PDB entry 1MG0 | X-ray diffraction, 1.80 A resolution | chains A and B

== Chain A (and B) ==
Protein: Alcohol Dehydrogenase E chain
From: Equus caballus
Notes: EC 1.1.1.1; chain B of this document is another copy of the same molecule, construct and numbering; everything in this record applies to it too
Reference sequence: P00327 (ADHE_HORSE); residues 1-374 here = UniProt positions 1-374
Sequence (374 residues; each row starts with the number of its first residue):
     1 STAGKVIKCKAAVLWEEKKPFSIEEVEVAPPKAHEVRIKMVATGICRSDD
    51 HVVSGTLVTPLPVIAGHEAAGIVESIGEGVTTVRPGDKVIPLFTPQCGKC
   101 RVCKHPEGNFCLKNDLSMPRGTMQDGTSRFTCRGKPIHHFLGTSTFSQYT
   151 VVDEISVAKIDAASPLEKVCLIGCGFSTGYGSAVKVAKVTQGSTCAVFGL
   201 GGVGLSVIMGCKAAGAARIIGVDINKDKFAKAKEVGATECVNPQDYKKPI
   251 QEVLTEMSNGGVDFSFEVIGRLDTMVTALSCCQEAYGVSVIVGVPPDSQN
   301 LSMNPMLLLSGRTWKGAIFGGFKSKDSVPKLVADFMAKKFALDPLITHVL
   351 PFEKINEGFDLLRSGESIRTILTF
Bound ions: Zn2+ site 1: Cys-46, His-67, Cys-174 (together with 2,3-difluorobenzyl alcohol); Zn2+ site 2: Cys-97, Cys-100, Cys-103, Cys-111
Residues lining bound ligands:
  - 2,3-difluorobenzyl alcohol (DFB): Cys-46, Ser-48, Leu-57, His-67, Phe-93, Leu-116, Phe-140, Leu-141, Cys-174, Val-294, Ile-318
  - NAD (nicotinamide-adenine-dinucleotide): Cys-46, Arg-47, Ser-48, His-51, Phe-93, Cys-174, Thr-178, Gly-199, Leu-200, Gly-201, Gly-202, Val-203, Gly-204, Val-222, Asp-223, Ile-224, Asn-225, Lys-228, Val-268, Ile-269, Gly-270, Arg-271, Thr-274, Val-292, Gly-293, Val-294, Ala-317, Ile-318, Phe-319, Leu-362, Arg-369
From the paper describing this entry:
  - binding site for 2,3-difluorobenzyl alcohol: Ser-48, Leu-57, His-67, Phe-93, Leu-116, Leu-141, Val-294, Leu-309, Ile-318
  - catalytic residues: Phe-93 (proposed by the authors, not directly observed)
  - mutagenesis - F93A (7.4-fold): decreased catalytic activity on benzyl alcohol oxidation
  - mutagenesis - F93A (130-fold): decreased catalytic activity
  - mutagenesis - F93A (8-fold): decreased binding to benzyl alcohol
  - mutagenesis - F93A: decreased binding to benzaldehyde
  - mutagenesis - F93A (10-fold): increased binding to NADH

== Chain A / chain B interface ==
Contacting residue pairs (78; chain A residue first):
  Arg-101(A) with Ser-258(B), hydrogen bond (side chain-backbone); Asn-259(B), hydrogen bond (side chain-backbone); Gly-260(B); Gly-261(B), hydrogen bond (side chain-backbone); Gln-283(B); Tyr-286(B), hydrogen bond
  Val-102(A) with Gln-283(B); Ala-285(B), hydrophobic
  His-105(A) with Tyr-286(B)
  Phe-110(A) with Glu-284(B); Ala-285(B), hydrophobic; Ser-310(B)
  Leu-112(A) with Glu-284(B)
  Ser-117(A) with Glu-284(B)
  Ser-258(A) with Arg-101(B), hydrogen bond (backbone-side chain)
  Asn-259(A) with Arg-101(B), hydrogen bond (backbone-side chain)
  Gly-260(A) with Arg-101(B)
  Gly-261(A) with Arg-101(B), hydrogen bond (backbone-side chain)
  Leu-272(A) with Pro-305(B), hydrophobic
  Met-275(A) with Pro-305(B), hydrophobic
  Gln-283(A) with Arg-101(B); Val-102(B)
  Glu-284(A) with Phe-110(B); Leu-112(B); Ser-117(B)
  Ala-285(A) with Val-102(B), hydrophobic; Phe-110(B), hydrophobic
  Tyr-286(A) with Arg-101(B), hydrogen bond; His-105(B)
  Ile-291(A) with Leu-308(B), hydrophobic; Leu-309(B)
  Val-292(A) with Leu-309(B)
  Gly-293(A) with Leu-309(B)
  Pro-295(A) with Pro-305(B), hydrophobic
  Gln-299(A) with Pro-305(B)
  Asn-300(A) with Ser-302(B), hydrogen bond; Met-303(B); Asn-304(B)
  Leu-301(A) with Leu-301(B); Ser-302(B); Met-303(B), hydrogen bond (backbone-backbone)
  Ser-302(A) with Asn-300(B), hydrogen bond; Leu-301(B)
  Met-303(A) with Asn-300(B); Leu-301(B), hydrogen bond (backbone-backbone)
  Asn-304(A) with Asn-300(B)
  Pro-305(A) with Leu-272(B), hydrophobic; Met-275(B), hydrophobic; Pro-295(B), hydrophobic; Gln-299(B); Leu-301(B), hydrophobic
  Leu-308(A) with Ile-291(B), hydrophobic; Trp-314(B), hydrophobic; Gly-316(B), hydrogen bond (backbone-backbone)
  Leu-309(A) with Ile-291(B); Val-292(B); Gly-293(B); Gly-316(B); Ala-317(B), hydrogen bond (backbone-backbone); Ile-318(B), hydrogen bond (backbone-backbone)
  Ser-310(A) with Phe-110(B)
  Gly-311(A) with Gly-316(B)
  Arg-312(A) with Lys-315(B); Gly-316(B)
  Thr-313(A) with Thr-313(B); Trp-314(B); Lys-315(B)
  Trp-314(A) with Leu-308(B), hydrophobic; Thr-313(B); Trp-314(B), hydrogen bond (backbone-backbone)
  Lys-315(A) with Arg-312(B); Thr-313(B)
  Gly-316(A) with Leu-308(B), hydrogen bond (backbone-backbone); Leu-309(B); Gly-311(B); Arg-312(B)
  Ala-317(A) with Leu-309(B), hydrogen bond (backbone-backbone)
  Ile-318(A) with Leu-309(B), hydrogen bond (backbone-backbone)
Other interface residues (no listed pair), chain A (42 interface residues in all): Gly-108, Leu-116, Val-294, Ser-298
Other interface residues (no listed pair), chain B (41 interface residues in all): Gly-108, Val-294, Met-306

== Summary ==
42 residues of chain A and 41 residues of chain B are in contact; the contacts include 19 hydrogen bonds.
Among the polar pairs are Arg-101(A)/Ser-258(B), Arg-101(A)/Asn-259(B) and Arg-101(A)/Gly-261(B). Ligands of
chain A: NAD and 2,3-difluorobenzyl alcohol. The paper reports the catalytic residue Phe-93(A); F93A of chain
A reduces catalytic activity on benzyl alcohol oxidation.
Chain A and chain B are both Alcohol Dehydrogenase E chain (Equus caballus); the structure, Horse Liver
Alcohol Dehydrogenase Complexed With NAD+ and 2,3-Difluorobenzyl Alcohol, was determined by X-ray diffraction
(same publication as 1MGO).
